PDB entry 6IPE | X-ray diffraction, 1.70 A resolution | chains A and D of the 4 polymer chains in the assembly

Chain A:
Protein: DNA-directed DNA/RNA polymerase mu
From: Homo sapiens
Notes: EC 2.7.7.7; engineered mutation(s): deletions 398-410
UniProtKB: Q9NP87 (DPOLM_HUMAN); numbering as in UniProt; present here: 132-397, 411-494
Sequence (356 residues; numbered 127 to 494; 12 numbers in that range are skipped by the numbering (no residue carries them; nothing is unmodelled there); the number before each row is that of its first residue):
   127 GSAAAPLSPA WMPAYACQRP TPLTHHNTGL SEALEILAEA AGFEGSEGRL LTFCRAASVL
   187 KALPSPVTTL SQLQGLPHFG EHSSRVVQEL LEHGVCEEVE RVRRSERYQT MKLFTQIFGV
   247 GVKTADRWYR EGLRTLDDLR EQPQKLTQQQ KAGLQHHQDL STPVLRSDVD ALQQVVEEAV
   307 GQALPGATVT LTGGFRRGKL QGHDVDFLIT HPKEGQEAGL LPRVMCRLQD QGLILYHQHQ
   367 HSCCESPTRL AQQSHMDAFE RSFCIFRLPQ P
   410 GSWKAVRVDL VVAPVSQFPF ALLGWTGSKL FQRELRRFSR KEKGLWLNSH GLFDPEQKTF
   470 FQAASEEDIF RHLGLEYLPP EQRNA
Unresolved in the structure: 127-137, 366-384
Sequence notes: expression tag (127-131); linker (410)
Ion coordination: Na+: Thr241, Ile243, Val246 (shared with 1 residue of chain P); Mg2+ site 1: Asp330, Asp332 (together with phosphate ion) (shared with 1 residue of chain P); Mg2+ site 2: Asp330, Asp332, Asp418 (shared with 2 residues of chain P)
UniProt features mapped onto this chain:
  - region: Arg323 to Asp332 (Involved in ssDNA binding)
  - binding site (Mg(2+)): Asp330, Asp332, Asp418
  - site: Gly433 (Responsible for the low discrimination between dNTP and rNTP)

Chain D:
Molecule: 4-nt DNA strand
Sequence (4 nucleotides; numbered 1 to 4; the number before each row is that of its first residue):
     1 GCCG

How chain A and chain D interact:
Residue-residue contacts (15; chain A residue first):
  Ala140(A) with DG4(D), phosphate contact
  Gly174(A) with DG1(D), hydrogen bond to the base
  Arg175(A) with DG1(D), salt bridge to the phosphate
  Thr178(A) with DG1(D), hydrogen bond to the base; DC2(D), sugar contact
  Phe179(A) with DG1(D), sugar contact
  Pro203(A) with DC3(D), phosphate contact
  His204(A) with DC2(D), sugar contact; DC3(D), hydrogen bond to the phosphate
  Gly206(A) with DC2(D), hydrogen bond to the phosphate
  Glu207(A) with DC2(D), hydrogen bond to the phosphate
  His208(A) with DG1(D), salt bridge to the phosphate; DC2(D), hydrogen bond to the phosphate
  Ser209(A) with DG1(D), phosphate contact; DC2(D), hydrogen bond to the phosphate
Other interface residues (no listed pair), chain A (14 interface residues in all): Arg181, Leu202, Phe205

Summary:
The interface between chain A and chain D involves 14 residues on one side and 4 on the other; the contacts
include 7 hydrogen bonds and 2 salt bridges. Polar contacts include Gly174(A)-DG1(D), Thr178(A)-DG1(D) and
His204(A)-DC3(D).
Here chain A is DNA-directed DNA/RNA polymerase mu (Homo sapiens) and chain D is a 4-nt DNA strand. Entry 6IPE
(Post-catalytic Complex of Human DNA Polymerase Mu with Templating Adenine and Mg-8oxodGMP) was determined by
X-ray diffraction together with 6AK8, 6AK9, 6AKH, 6IPD, 6IPF and 6IPG from the same study.
